Entry 3T1H (X-ray diffraction, 3.11 A resolution); this record covers chains A and J of the 23 polymer chains in the assembly.

Chain A:
Molecule: 16s rRNA
From: Thermus thermophilus
Sequence (1513 nucleotides; numbered 5 to 1521; 4 numbers in that range are skipped by the numbering (no residue carries them; nothing is unmodelled there); the number before each row is that of its first residue):
     5 UGGAGAGUUU GAUCCUGGCU CAGGGUGAAC GCUGGCGGCG UGCCUAAGAC AUGCAAGUCG
    65 UGCGGGCCGC GGGGUUUUAC UCCGUGGUCA GCGGCGGACG GGUGAGUAAC GCGUGGGUGA
   125 CCUACCCGGA AGAGGGGGAC AACCCGGGGA AACUCGGGCU AAUCCCCCAU GUGGACCCGC
   185 CCCUUGGGGU GUGUCCAAAG GGCUUUGCCC GCUUCCGGAU GGGCCCGCGU CCCAUCAGCU
   245 AGUUGGUGGG GUAAUGGCCC ACCAAGGCGA CGACGGGUAG CCGGUCUGAG AGGAUGGCCG
   305 GCCACAGGGG CACUGAGACA CGGGCCCCAC UCCUACGGGA GGCAGCAGUU AGGAAUCUUC
   365 CGCAAUGGGC GCAAGCCUGA CGGAGCGACG CCGCUUGGAG GAAGAAGCCC UUCGGGGUGU
   425 AAACUCCUGA ACCCGGGACG AAACCCCCGA CGAGGGGACU GACGGUACCG GGGUAAUAGC
   485 GCCGGCCAAC UCCGUGCCAG CAGCCGCGGU AAUACGGAGG GCGCGAGCGU UACCCGGAUU
   545 CACUGGGCGU AAAGGGCGUG UAGGCGGCCU GGGGCGUCCC AUGUGAAAGA CCACGGCUCA
   605 ACCGUGGGGG AGCGUGGGAU ACGCUCAGGC UAGACGGUGG GAGAGGGUGG UGGAAUUCCC
   665 GGAGUAGCGG UGAAAUGCGC AGAUACCGGG AGGAACGCCG AUGGCGAAGG CAGCCACCUG
   725 GUCCACCCGU GACGCUGAGG CGCGAAAGCG UGGGGAGCAA ACCGGAUUAG AUACCCGGGU
   785 AGUCCACGCC CUAAACGAUG CGCGCUAGGU CUCUGGGUCU CCUGGGGGCC GAAGCUAACG
   845 CGUUAAGCGC GCCGCCUGGG GAGUACGGCC GCAAGGCUGA AACUCAAAGG AAUUGACGGG
   905 GGCCCGCACA AGCGGUGGAG CAUGUGGUUU AAUUCGAAGC AACGCGAAGA ACCUUACCAG
   965 GCCUUGACAU GCUAGGGAAC CCGGGUGAAA GCCUGGGGUG CCCCGCGAGG GGAGCCCUAG
  1025 CACAGGUGCU GCAUGGCCGU CGUCAGCUCG UGCCGUGAGG UGUUGGGUUA AGUCCCGCAA
  1085 CGAGCGCAAC CCCCGCCGUU AGUUGCCAGC GGUUCGGCCG GGCACUCUAA CGGGACUGCC
  1145 CGCGAAAGCG GGAGGAAGGA GGGGACGACG UCUGGUCAGC AUGGCCCUUA CGGCCUGGGC
  1205 GACACACGUG CUACAAUGCC CACUACAAAG CGAUGCCACC CGGCAACGGG GAGCUAAUCG
  1265 CAAAAAGGUG GGCCCAGUUC GGAUUGGGGU CUGCAACCCG ACCCCAUGAA GCCGGAAUCG
  1325 CUAGUAAUCG CGGAUCAGCC AUGCCGCGGU GAAUACGUUC CCGGGCCUUG UACACACCGC
  1385 CCGUCACGCC AUGGGAGCGG GCUCUACCCG AAGUCGCCGG GAGCCUACGG GCAGGCGCCG
  1445 AGGGUAGGGC CCGUGACUGG GGCGAAGUCG UAACAAGGUA GCUGUACCGG AAGGUGCGGC
  1505 UGGAUCA
  1516 CUUUCU
Construct notes: insertion (1517-1521)
Bound ions: Mg2+ site 1: U12, G21, G22; Mg2+ site 2 near G21 (its only coordinating residue here); Mg2+ site 3: C48, G108; Mg2+ site 4 near A53 (its only coordinating residue here); Mg2+ site 5 near U56 (its only coordinating residue here); Mg2+ site 6: A109, G110, G284; Mg2+ site 7 near G115 (its only coordinating residue here); Mg2+ site 8: G151, G152; Mg2+ site 9 near C163 (its only coordinating residue here); Mg2+ site 10 near G175 (its only coordinating residue here); Mg2+ site 11 near U188 (its only coordinating residue here); Mg2+ site 12 near G193 (its only coordinating residue here); 81 more Mg2+ sites not listed
Residues lining bound ligands: paromomycin (PAR): C1386, G1387, U1388, C1389, A1390, C1391, G1466, C1467, G1468, A1469, A1470, G1471, U1472, C1473

Chain J:
Protein: 30S ribosomal protein S10
From: Thermus thermophilus
UniProt: Q5SHN7 (RS10_THET8); numbering as in UniProt (aligned over 1-105)
Sequence (105 residues; numbered 1 to 105; the number before each row is that of its first residue):
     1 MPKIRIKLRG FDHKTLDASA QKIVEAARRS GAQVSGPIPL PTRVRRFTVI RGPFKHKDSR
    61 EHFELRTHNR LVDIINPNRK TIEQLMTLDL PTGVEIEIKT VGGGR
Disordered / not traced: 1-2, 101-105

Interface between chain A and chain J:
Residue-residue contacts - 71 pairs, chain A then chain J:
  G940(A) - Phe54(J)  sugar contact
  A941(A) - Phe54(J)  sugar contact
  A941(A) - Lys55(J)  hydrogen bond to the sugar
  A942(A) - Lys55(J)  salt bridge to the phosphate
  G948(A) - Lys57(J)  phosphate contact
  C949(A) - Lys55(J)  sugar contact
  C949(A) - His56(J)  sugar contact
  C949(A) - Lys57(J)  salt bridge to the phosphate
  G950(A) - Ile50(J)  sugar contact
  G950(A) - Phe54(J)  base contact
  G950(A) - Lys55(J)  hydrogen bond to the sugar
  A952(A) - Thr48(J)  base contact
  A952(A) - Arg60(J)  base contact
  C1041(A) - Gly52(J)  sugar contact
  C1041(A) - Pro53(J)  base contact
  C1042(A) - Arg51(J)  sugar contact
  C1042(A) - Gly52(J)  sugar contact
  C1042(A) - His56(J)  sugar contact
  C1042(A) - Ser59(J)  hydrogen bond to the phosphate
  G1043(A) - His56(J)  hydrogen bond to the sugar
  G1043(A) - Ser59(J)  hydrogen bond to the phosphate
  C1096(A) - Arg66(J)  hydrogen bond to the sugar
  C1097(A) - Arg66(J)  sugar contact
  A1105(A) - Ser35(J)  hydrogen bond to the sugar
  A1105(A) - Gly36(J)  hydrogen bond to the sugar
  A1105(A) - Pro37(J)  hydrogen bond to the sugar
  A1105(A) - Ile38(J)  sugar contact
  A1105(A) - Pro39(J)  base contact
  G1106(A) - Val34(J)  phosphate contact
  G1106(A) - Ser35(J)  phosphate contact
  G1106(A) - Gly36(J)  phosphate contact
  U1107(A) - Arg5(J)  hydrogen bond to the base
  U1107(A) - Ser35(J)  hydrogen bond to the phosphate
  U1107(A) - Ile38(J)  phosphate contact
  U1107(A) - Asp73(J)  base contact
  U1132(A) - Pro39(J)  base contact
  U1132(A) - Leu40(J)  hydrogen bond to the sugar
  U1132(A) - Pro41(J)  sugar contact
  A1133(A) - Pro39(J)  sugar contact
  A1133(A) - Leu40(J)  sugar contact
  A1133(A) - Pro41(J)  phosphate contact
  A1133(A) - Thr42(J)  hydrogen bond to the phosphate
  A1134(A) - His13(J)  hydrogen bond to the phosphate
  A1134(A) - Asp17(J)  hydrogen bond to the sugar
  A1134(A) - His68(J)  salt bridge to the phosphate
  A1134(A) - Arg70(J)  salt bridge to the phosphate
  C1135(A) - His13(J)  salt bridge to the phosphate
  C1170(A) - Arg51(J)  salt bridge to the phosphate
  C1170(A) - Glu61(J)  phosphate contact
  G1178(A) - His56(J)  base contact
  G1179(A) - Phe54(J)  sugar contact
  G1179(A) - Lys55(J)  sugar contact
  U1180(A) - Phe54(J)  sugar contact
  G1234(A) - Val44(J)  phosphate contact
  C1235(A) - Arg43(J)  base contact
  C1235(A) - Val44(J)  phosphate contact
  C1235(A) - Arg45(J)  phosphate contact
  G1236(A) - Arg43(J)  hydrogen bond to the base
  G1236(A) - Arg45(J)  salt bridge to the phosphate
  A1260(A) - Arg9(J)  salt bridge to the phosphate
  A1260(A) - Arg43(J)  hydrogen bond to the base
  A1261(A) - Lys7(J)  salt bridge to the phosphate
  A1261(A) - Leu40(J)  base contact
  A1261(A) - Pro41(J)  sugar contact
  U1262(A) - Arg5(J)  hydrogen bond to the base
  U1262(A) - Lys7(J)  hydrogen bond to the base
  C1348(A) - Arg60(J)  hydrogen bond to the sugar
  C1349(A) - Thr48(J)  hydrogen bond to the sugar
  C1349(A) - Arg60(J)  salt bridge to the phosphate
  C1349(A) - His62(J)  hydrogen bond to the sugar
  G1350(A) - His62(J)  salt bridge to the phosphate
Interface residues without a listed pair, chain A (36 interface residues in all): A946, G1040, A1169, G1183
Interface residues without a listed pair, chain J (36 interface residues in all): Arg46, Leu71

In short:
The chain A/chain J interface involves 36 residues from each chain, with 22 hydrogen bonds and 11 salt
bridges. Among the polar pairs are U1107(A)-Arg5(J), G1236(A)-Arg43(J) and A1260(A)-Arg43(J). Bound to chain
A: paromomycin. U12(A), G21(A) and G22(A) form the Mg2+ site 1.
Here chain A is 16s rRNA and chain J is 30S ribosomal protein S10, both from Thermus thermophilus. Entry 3T1H
(Structure of the Thermus thermophilus 30S ribosomal subunit complexed with a human anti-codon stem loop
(HASL) ...) was determined by X-ray diffraction, deposited together with 3T1Y.
